PDB entry 7AD3 | electron microscopy, 3.50 A resolution | chains F and E of the 8 polymer chains in the assembly

# Chain F
Protein: STE4 isoform 1
Source organism: Saccharomyces cerevisiae
Reference sequence: A0A6A5Q727 (A0A6A5Q727_YEASX); residue numbers follow UniProt; this construct covers 1-423
Amino-acid sequence (423 residues; each row starts with the number of its first residue):
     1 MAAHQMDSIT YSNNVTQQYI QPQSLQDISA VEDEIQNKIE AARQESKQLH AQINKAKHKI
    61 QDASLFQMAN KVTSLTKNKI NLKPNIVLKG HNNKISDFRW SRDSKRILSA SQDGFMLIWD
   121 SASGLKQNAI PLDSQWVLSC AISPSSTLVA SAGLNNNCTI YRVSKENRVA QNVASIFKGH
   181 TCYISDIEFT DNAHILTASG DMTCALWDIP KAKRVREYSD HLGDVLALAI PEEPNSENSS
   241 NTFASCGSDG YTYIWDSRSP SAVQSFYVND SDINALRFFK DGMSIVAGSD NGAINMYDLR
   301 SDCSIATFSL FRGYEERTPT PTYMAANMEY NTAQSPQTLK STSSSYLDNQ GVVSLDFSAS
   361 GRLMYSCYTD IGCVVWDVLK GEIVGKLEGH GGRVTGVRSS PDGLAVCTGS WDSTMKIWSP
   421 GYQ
Disordered / not traced: 1-59, 234-239, 310-349

# Chain E
Protein: Guanine nucleotide-binding protein alpha-1 subunit
Source organism: Saccharomyces cerevisiae (strain ATCC 204508 / S288c)
Reference sequence: P08539 (GPA1_YEAST); the construct has insertions or renumbered stretches relative to UniProt, so the offset changes along the chain: 4-62 = UniProt 4-62; 289-291 = UniProt 63-65; 300-349 = UniProt 300-349; 360-472 = UniProt 360-472
Amino-acid sequence (233 residues; row label = number of the first residue in the row; note: 236 numbers in that range are skipped by the numbering (no residue carries them; nothing is unmodelled there)):
     4 TVSTQTIGDE SDPFLQNKRA NDVIEQSLQL EKQRDKNEIK LLLLGADNSG KSTVLKQLK
   289 LLHGGSGGSG GTTGITETEF NIGSSKFKVL DAGGQRSERK KWIHCFEGIT AVLFVLDMSD
   349 Y
   360 NRMHESIMLF DTLLNSKWFK DTPFILFLNK IDLFEEKVKS MPIRKYFPDY QGRVGDAEAG
   420 LKYFEKIFLS LNKTNKPIYV KRTCATDTQT AKFILSAVTD LIIQQNLKKI GII
Disordered / not traced: 4-6, 289-300, 409-410
Sequence notes: engineered mutation Asp50 (Gly in P08539), Asn51 (Glu in P08539), Asp345 (Ala in P08539), Asp348 (Glu in P08539), Ala450 (Met in P08539), Ile453 (Val in P08539); linker (292-299)
Swiss-Prot annotation at these positions:
  - region: Lys43 to Ala49, Ser52 to Thr56 (G1 motif), Phe315 to Arg324 (G3 motif), Ile384 to Asp391 (G4 motif), Thr442 to Thr447 (G5 motif)
  - binding site (GTP): Ser52, Gly53, Lys54, Ser55, Thr56, Thr300, Gly322, Asn388, Lys389, Asp391, Ala444
  - binding site (Mg(2+)): Ser55, Thr300

# How chain F and chain E interact
Contacting residue pairs (48):
  Gly90(F) - Glu28(E)
  Gly90(F) - Leu31(E)
  Asn92(F) - Lys35(E)
  Lys94(F) - His332(E)  hydrogen bond
  Lys94(F) - Glu335(E)  salt bridge
  Ser104(F) - Gln8(E)  hydrogen bond
  Gln112(F) - Cys333(E)
  Asp113(F) - Lys35(E)
  Phe115(F) - Ser30(E)
  Phe115(F) - Leu31(E)  hydrophobic
  Phe115(F) - Glu34(E)
  Ala122(F) - Thr7(E)
  Ala122(F) - Thr9(E)
  Ala122(F) - Ile10(E)
  Ser123(F) - Ile10(E)
  Leu125(F) - Asn20(E)
  Leu125(F) - Asn24(E)
  Lys126(F) - Asn24(E)  hydrogen bond (backbone-side chain)
  Lys126(F) - Ile27(E)
  Lys126(F) - Glu28(E)  salt bridge
  Gln127(F) - Ile27(E)
  Asn128(F) - Ile27(E)
  Ala129(F) - Ile27(E)  hydrophobic
  Ala129(F) - Leu31(E)  hydrophobic
  Gln135(F) - Asp38(E)  hydrogen bond
  Trp136(F) - Lys43(E)
  Trp136(F) - Ile303(E)
  Trp136(F) - Glu305(E)  hydrogen bond
  Trp136(F) - Leu318(E)
  Leu154(F) - Ile303(E)
  Leu154(F) - Trp330(E)  hydrophobic
  Asn155(F) - Thr301(E)
  Asn155(F) - Ile303(E)
  Asn156(F) - Gly302(E)
  Cys182(F) - Arg324(E)
  Tyr183(F) - Arg324(E)
  Tyr183(F) - Glu326(E)
  Tyr183(F) - Trp330(E)
  Asp224(F) - Arg324(E)  salt bridge
  Asp224(F) - Glu326(E)
  Ser248(F) - Glu326(E)  hydrogen bond
  Asp272(F) - Glu326(E)
  Asn274(F) - Lys329(E)
  Leu404(F) - Gln8(E)
  Ala405(F) - Gln8(E)
  Trp411(F) - His332(E)
  Trp411(F) - Glu335(E)
  Trp411(F) - Trp377(E)
Interface residues without a listed pair, chain F (37 interface residues in all): Asn85, His91, Leu117, Leu138, Arg168, Leu226, Asp290, Asp402, Ser419
Interface residues without a listed pair, chain E (32 interface residues in all): Lys21, Ala23, Gln32, Ser325, Phe334

# Overview
Chain F and chain E form an interface of 37 and 32 residues respectively; the contacts include 6 hydrogen
bonds and 3 salt bridges. Polar contacts include Lys94(F)-Glu335(E), Lys126(F)-Glu28(E) and
Asp224(F)-Arg324(E). UniProt lists 11 GTP-binding residues and Mg2+-binding residues Ser55(E) and Thr300(E) on
chain E.
Here chain F is STE4 isoform 1 (Saccharomyces cerevisiae) and chain E is Guanine nucleotide-binding protein
alpha-1 subunit (Saccharomyces cerevisiae (strain ATCC 204508 / S288c)). Entry 7AD3 (Class D GPCR Ste2 dimer
coupled to two G proteins) was determined by electron microscopy.
